8EZA - chains F and G of the 22 polymer chains in the assembly; structure by electron microscopy, 4.39 A resolution (low resolution: residue-level contacts below are approximate; hydrogen-bond / salt-bridge calls are withheld).

Chain F (and G):
Molecule: DNA repair protein XRCC4
Source organism: Homo sapiens
Notes: chain G of this document is another copy of the same molecule, construct and numbering; everything in this record applies to it too
Reference sequence: Q13426 (XRCC4_HUMAN); residue numbers follow UniProt; this construct covers 1-336
Chain sequence (336 residues; row label = number of the first residue in the row):
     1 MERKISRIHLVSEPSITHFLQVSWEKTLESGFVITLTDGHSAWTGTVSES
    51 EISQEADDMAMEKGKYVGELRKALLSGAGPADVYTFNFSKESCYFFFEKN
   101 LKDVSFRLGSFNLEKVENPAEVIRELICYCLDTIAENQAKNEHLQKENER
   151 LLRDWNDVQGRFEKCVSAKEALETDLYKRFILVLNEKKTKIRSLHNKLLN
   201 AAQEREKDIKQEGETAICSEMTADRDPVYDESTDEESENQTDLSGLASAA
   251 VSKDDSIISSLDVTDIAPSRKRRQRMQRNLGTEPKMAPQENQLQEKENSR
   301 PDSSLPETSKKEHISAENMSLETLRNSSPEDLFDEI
Disordered / not traced: 202-266, 279-336 (chain G: 77-82, 202-336)
UniProt features mapped onto this chain:
  - region: Phe180 to Gly213 (Interaction with LIG4)
  - motif: Arg270 to Arg275 (Nuclear localization signal)
  - site: Asp265, Ile266 (Cleavage)
  - modified residue: Ser53 (Phosphoserine), Ser193 (Phosphoserine), Tyr229 (Phosphotyrosine), Ser232 (Phosphoserine), Thr233 (Phosphothreonine), Ser237 (Phosphoserine), Ser256 (Phosphoserine), Ser260 (Phosphoserine), Ser303 (Phosphoserine), Ser304 (Phosphoserine), Ser315 (Phosphoserine), Ser320 (Phosphoserine), Thr323 (Phosphothreonine), Ser327 (Phosphoserine), Ser328 (Phosphoserine)
  - cross-link (Glycyl lysine isopeptide (Lys-Gly)): Lys210 (interchain with G-Cter in SUMO), Lys296 (interchain with G-Cter in ubiquitin)
  - natural variant: Trp43 (W43R: In SSMED), Asp82 (D82E: In SSMED), Arg161 to Ile336 (deletion: In SSMED), Arg161 (R161Q: In SSMED), Lys210 to Ile336 (deletion: In SSMED), Arg225 to Ile336 (deletion: In SSMED), Arg275 to Ile336 (deletion: In SSMED)
  - mutagenesis: Lys4 (K4E: Abolished interaction with NHEJ1/XLF; when associated with E-99), Lys26 (K26E: Abolished interaction with NHEJ1/XLF; when associated with E-99), Glu55 (E55R: Abolished interaction with NHEJ1/XLF), Asp58 (D58R: Abolished interaction with NHEJ1/XLF), Met61 (M61R: Abolished interaction with NHEJ1/XLF), Glu62 (E62R: Does not affect interaction with NHEJ1/XLF), Lys65 (K65E: Strongly decreased interaction with NHEJ1/XLF. Abolished interaction with NHEJ1/XLF; when associated with E-99. Abolished ability to bridge DNA; when associated with E-99 ...), Glu69 (E69R: Does not affect interaction with NHEJ1/XLF), Arg71 (R71E: Abolished interaction with NHEJ1/XLF; when associated with E-99), Lys72 (K72E: Abolished interaction with NHEJ1/XLF; when associated with E-99. Abolished ability to bridge DNA; when associated with E-90 and E-99), Lys90 (K90E: Abolished ability to bridge DNA; when associated with E-72 and E-99), Lys99 (K99E: Abolished interaction with NHEJ1/XLF; when associated with E-4 or E-26 or E-65 or E-71 or E-72. Abolished ability to bridge DNA; when associated with E-65. Abolished ability to bridge DNA ...), 38 further mutagenesis entries in UniProt

Chain F / chain G interface:
Contacting residue pairs (92; chain F residue first):
  Ile5(F) - Leu131(G)
  Arg7(F) - Cys128(G)
  Arg7(F) - Asp132(G)
  Ser15(F) - Arg124(G)
  Ile16(F) - Arg124(G)
  Thr17(F) - Arg124(G)
  Thr17(F) - Cys128(G)
  Phe19(F) - Arg124(G)
  Phe19(F) - Ile127(G)
  Phe19(F) - Cys128(G)
  Phe19(F) - Leu131(G)
  Asp38(F) - Ala120(G)
  Asp38(F) - Arg124(G)
  Gly39(F) - Pro119(G)
  Gly39(F) - Ala120(G)
  Gly39(F) - Ile123(G)
  His40(F) - Pro119(G)
  His40(F) - Ala120(G)
  Ala120(F) - Gly39(G)
  Ala120(F) - His40(G)
  Ile123(F) - Ile123(G)
  Arg124(F) - Ile16(G)
  Arg124(F) - Thr17(G)
  Arg124(F) - Phe19(G)
  Arg124(F) - Asp38(G)
  Leu126(F) - Ile127(G)
  Ile127(F) - Phe19(G)
  Ile127(F) - Leu126(G)
  Ile127(F) - Ile127(G)
  Cys128(F) - Arg7(G)
  Cys128(F) - Phe19(G)
  Cys130(F) - Cys130(G)
  Cys130(F) - Ile134(G)
  Leu131(F) - Ile5(G)
  Leu131(F) - Cys130(G)
  Asp132(F) - Arg7(G)
  Thr133(F) - Ile134(G)
  Ile134(F) - Cys130(G)
  Ile134(F) - Thr133(G)
  Ile134(F) - Ile134(G)
  Asn137(F) - Gln138(G)
  Asn137(F) - Asn141(G)
  Gln138(F) - Asn137(G)
  Lys140(F) - Asn141(G)
  Asn141(F) - Lys140(G)
  Asn141(F) - Asn141(G)
  Asn141(F) - Leu144(G)
  Leu144(F) - Asn141(G)
  Leu144(F) - Leu144(G)
  Leu144(F) - Gln145(G)
  Leu144(F) - Asn148(G)
  Gln145(F) - Leu144(G)
  Glu147(F) - Asn148(G)
  Asn148(F) - Glu147(G)
  Asn148(F) - Asn148(G)
  Asn148(F) - Leu151(G)
  Leu151(F) - Asn148(G)
  Leu151(F) - Leu151(G)
  Leu152(F) - Leu151(G)
  Asp154(F) - Trp155(G)
  Trp155(F) - Asp154(G)
  Val158(F) - Trp155(G)
  Val158(F) - Val158(G)
  Val158(F) - Phe162(G)
  Gln159(F) - Val158(G)
  Phe162(F) - Val158(G)
  Phe162(F) - Arg161(G)
  Phe162(F) - Phe162(G)
  Cys165(F) - Cys165(G)
  Lys169(F) - Ala168(G)
  Leu172(F) - Leu172(G)
  Leu176(F) - Leu176(G)
  Leu176(F) - Tyr177(G)
  Phe180(F) - Phe180(G)
  Leu184(F) - Phe180(G)
  Leu184(F) - Leu184(G)
  Lys187(F) - Leu184(G)
  Lys187(F) - Ile191(G)
  Lys188(F) - Lys187(G)
  Lys190(F) - Ile191(G)
  Ile191(F) - Lys187(G)
  Ile191(F) - Ile191(G)
  Ile191(F) - Leu194(G)
  Leu194(F) - Ile191(G)
  Leu194(F) - Leu194(G)
  Leu194(F) - Leu198(G)
  His195(F) - Leu194(G)
  Lys197(F) - Leu198(G)
  Leu198(F) - Leu194(G)
  Leu198(F) - Lys197(G)
  Leu198(F) - Ala201(G)
  Ala201(F) - Ala201(G)
Other interface residues (no listed pair), chain F (54 interface residues in all): Arg161, Glu173, Tyr177, Val183
Other interface residues (no listed pair), chain G (56 interface residues in all): His18, Glu121, Leu152, Lys169, Glu173, Val183, Lys188, Lys190, His195

Overview:
Chain F and chain G form an interface of 54 and 56 residues respectively. Curated annotation (UniProt) lists
51 mutagenesis sites on chain F.
Both chains are DNA repair protein XRCC4 (Homo sapiens). Entry 8EZA (NHEJ Long-range complex with PAXX) was
determined by electron microscopy, deposited together with 8EZ9 and 8EZB.
